Entry 2W9R (X-ray diffraction, 1.70 A resolution); this record covers chains A and B.

# Chain A
Protein: ATP-dependent clp protease adapter protein clps
From: Escherichia coli
UniProt: P0A8Q6 (CLPS_ECOLI); numbering as in UniProt (aligned over 1-106)
Chain sequence (108 residues; each row starts with the number of its first residue):
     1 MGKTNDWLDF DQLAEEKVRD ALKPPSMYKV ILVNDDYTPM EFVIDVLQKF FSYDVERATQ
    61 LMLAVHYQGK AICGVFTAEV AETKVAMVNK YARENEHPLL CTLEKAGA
Not modelled in the structure: 1-11
Reported in the primary citation:
  - contacts within the chain: Asp-35/Thr-38 (hydrogen bond)
  - conformationally variable residues (order/disorder transition): Glu-15 to Lys-23
  - specificity-determining residues: Met-40, Met-62

# Chain B
Protein: DNA protection during starvation protein
From: Escherichia coli
UniProt: P0ABT2 (DPS_ECOLI); residues 1-11 here correspond to UniProt positions 6-16 (UniProt number = residue number + 5)
Chain sequence (11 residues; each row starts with the number of its first residue):
     1 LVKSKATNLL Y

# How chain A and chain B interact
Contacting residue pairs (13):
  Asn-34(A) / Leu-1(B)  hydrogen bond (side chain-backbone)
  Asp-35(A) / Leu-1(B)  hydrogen bond (backbone-backbone)
  Asp-36(A) / Val-2(B)
  Tyr-37(A) / Val-2(B)
  Thr-38(A) / Leu-1(B)
  Thr-38(A) / Val-2(B)  hydrogen bond (backbone-backbone)
  Pro-39(A) / Val-2(B)
  Met-40(A) / Leu-1(B)  hydrophobic
  Met-40(A) / Val-2(B)  hydrogen bond (backbone-backbone)
  Met-40(A) / Lys-3(B)
  Val-43(A) / Leu-1(B)  hydrophobic
  Met-62(A) / Leu-1(B)  hydrophobic
  His-66(A) / Leu-1(B)  hydrogen bond (side chain-backbone)
Other interface residues (no listed pair), chain A (11 interface residues in all): Val-65
The authors on this interface:
  - pairs named by the authors: Asn-34(A)/Leu-1(B), Asp-36(A)/Leu-1(B) (water-mediated contact), Thr-38(A)/Val-2(B) (hydrogen bond), Met-40(A)/Leu-1(B), Met-62(A)/Leu-1(B), His-66(A)/Leu-1(B) (hydrogen bond)

# Summary
The interface between chain A and chain B involves 11 residues on one side and 3 on the other, with 5 hydrogen
bonds. Polar pairs include Asn-34(A)/Leu-1(B), His-66(A)/Leu-1(B) and Asp-35(A)/Leu-1(B). The authors report
contacts between Asn-34(A) and Leu-1(B), Met-40(A) and Leu-1(B) and Met-62(A) and Leu-1(B); a water-mediated
contact between Asp-36(A) and Leu-1(B); hydrogen bonds between Thr-38(A) and Val-2(B) and His-66(A) and
Leu-1(B). From the paper: specificity determinants Met-40(A) and Met-62(A); conformational variability at
Glu-15(A).
Here chain A is ATP-dependent clp protease adapter protein clps and chain B is DNA protection during
starvation protein, both from Escherichia coli. Entry 2W9R (Structural basis of N-end rule substrate
recognition in Escherichia coli by the ClpAP adaptor protein ClpS) was determined by X-ray diffraction
together with 2WA8 from the same study.
